Entry 4A3I (X-ray diffraction, 3.80 A resolution); this record covers chains A and B of the 14 polymer chains in the assembly.

Chain A:
Protein: DNA-directed RNA polymerase II subunit RPB1
Organism: Saccharomyces cerevisiae
Notes: EC 2.7.7.6
UniProt: P04050 (RPB1_YEAST); residues 1-1732 here = UniProt positions 1-1732
Sequence (1732 residues; row label = number of the first residue in the row):
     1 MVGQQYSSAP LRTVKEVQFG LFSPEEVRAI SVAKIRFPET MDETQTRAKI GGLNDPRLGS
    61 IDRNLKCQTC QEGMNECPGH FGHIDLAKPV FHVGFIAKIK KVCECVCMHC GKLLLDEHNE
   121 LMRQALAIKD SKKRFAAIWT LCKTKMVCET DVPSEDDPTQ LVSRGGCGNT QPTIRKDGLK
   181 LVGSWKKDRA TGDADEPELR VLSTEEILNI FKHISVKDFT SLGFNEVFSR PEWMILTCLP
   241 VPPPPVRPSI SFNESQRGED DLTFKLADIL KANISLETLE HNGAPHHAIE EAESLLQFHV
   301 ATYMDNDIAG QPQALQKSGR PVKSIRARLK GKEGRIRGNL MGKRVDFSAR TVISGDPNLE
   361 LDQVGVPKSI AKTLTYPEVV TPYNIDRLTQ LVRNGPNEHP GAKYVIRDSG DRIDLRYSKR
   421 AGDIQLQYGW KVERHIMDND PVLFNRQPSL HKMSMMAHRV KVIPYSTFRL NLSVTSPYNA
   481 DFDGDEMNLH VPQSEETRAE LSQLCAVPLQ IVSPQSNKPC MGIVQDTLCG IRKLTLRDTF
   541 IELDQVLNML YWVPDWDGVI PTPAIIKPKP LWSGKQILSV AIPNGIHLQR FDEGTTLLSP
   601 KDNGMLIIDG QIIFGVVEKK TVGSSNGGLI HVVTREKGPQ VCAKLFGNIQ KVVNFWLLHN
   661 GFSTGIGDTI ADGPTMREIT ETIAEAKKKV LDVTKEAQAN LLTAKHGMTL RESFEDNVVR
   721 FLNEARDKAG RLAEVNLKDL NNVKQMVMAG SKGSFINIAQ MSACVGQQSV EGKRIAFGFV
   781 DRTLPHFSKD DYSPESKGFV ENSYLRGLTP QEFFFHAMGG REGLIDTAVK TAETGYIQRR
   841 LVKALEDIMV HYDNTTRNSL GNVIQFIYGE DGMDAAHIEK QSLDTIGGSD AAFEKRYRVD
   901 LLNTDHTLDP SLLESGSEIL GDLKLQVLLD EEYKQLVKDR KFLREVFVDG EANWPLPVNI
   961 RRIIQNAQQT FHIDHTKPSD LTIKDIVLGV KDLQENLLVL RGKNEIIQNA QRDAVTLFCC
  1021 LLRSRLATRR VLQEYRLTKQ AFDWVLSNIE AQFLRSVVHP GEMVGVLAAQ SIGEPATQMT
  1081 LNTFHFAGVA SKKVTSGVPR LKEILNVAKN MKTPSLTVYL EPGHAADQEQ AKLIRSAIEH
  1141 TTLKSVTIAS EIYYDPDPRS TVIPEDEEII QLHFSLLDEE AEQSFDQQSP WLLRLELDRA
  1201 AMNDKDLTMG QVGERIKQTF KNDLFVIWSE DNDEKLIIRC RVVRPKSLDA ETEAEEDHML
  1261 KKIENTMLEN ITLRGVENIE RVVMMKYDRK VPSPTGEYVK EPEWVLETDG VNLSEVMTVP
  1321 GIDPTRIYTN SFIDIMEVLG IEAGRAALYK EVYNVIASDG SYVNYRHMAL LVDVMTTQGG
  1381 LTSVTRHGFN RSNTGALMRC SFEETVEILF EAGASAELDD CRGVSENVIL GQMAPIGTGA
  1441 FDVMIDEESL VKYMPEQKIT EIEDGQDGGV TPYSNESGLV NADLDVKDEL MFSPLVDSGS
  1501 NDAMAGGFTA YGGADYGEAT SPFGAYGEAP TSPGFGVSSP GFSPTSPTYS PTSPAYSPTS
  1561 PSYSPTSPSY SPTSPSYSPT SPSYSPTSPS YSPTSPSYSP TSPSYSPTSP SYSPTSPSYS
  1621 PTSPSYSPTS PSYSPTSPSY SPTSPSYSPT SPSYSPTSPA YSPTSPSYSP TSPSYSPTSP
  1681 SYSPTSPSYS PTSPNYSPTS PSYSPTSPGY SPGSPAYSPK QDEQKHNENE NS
Not modelled in the structure: 1-2, 1081-1091, 1177-1186, 1244-1253, 1456-1732
Metal / ion sites: Zn2+ site 1: Cys67, Cys70, Cys77, His80; Zn2+ site 2: Cys107, Cys110, Cys148, Cys167; Mg2+: Asp481, Asp483, Asp485
Curated features (UniProtKB/Swiss-Prot):
  - region: Pro248 to Asp260 (Lid loop), Asn306 to Lys323 (Rudder loop), Pro810 to Glu822 (Bridging helix)
  - binding site (Zn(2+)): Cys67, Cys70, Cys77, His80, Cys107, Cys110, Cys148, Cys167
  - binding site (Mg(2+)): Asp481, Asp483, Asp485
  - modified residue: Thr1471 (Phosphothreonine)
  - cross-link (Glycyl lysine isopeptide (Lys-Gly)): Lys695 (interchain with G-Cter in ubiquitin), Lys1246 (interchain with G-Cter in ubiquitin), Lys1350 (interchain with G-Cter in ubiquitin)
  - natural variant: Ser1653 to Pro1659 (deletion: In strain: A364A)
  - mutagenesis: Lys1246 (K1246R: Impairs ubiquitination during transcription stress)
Reported in the primary citation:
  - mutagenesis - Q1078N, Q1078S: abolished growth (citing earlier work)

Chain B:
Protein: DNA-directed RNA polymerase II subunit RPB2
Organism: Saccharomyces cerevisiae
Notes: EC 2.7.7.6
UniProt: P08518 (RPB2_YEAST); residues 1-1224 here = UniProt positions 1-1224
Sequence (1224 residues; numbered 1 to 1224; the number before each row is that of its first residue):
     1 MSDLANSEKY YDEDPYGFED ESAPITAEDS WAVISAFFRE KGLVSQQLDS FNQFVDYTLQ
    61 DIICEDSTLI LEQLAQHTTE SDNISRKYEI SFGKIYVTKP MVNESDGVTH ALYPQEARLR
   121 NLTYSSGLFV DVKKRTYEAI DVPGRELKYE LIAEESEDDS ESGKVFIGRL PIMLRSKNCY
   181 LSEATESDLY KLKECPFDMG GYFIINGSEK VLIAQERSAG NIVQVFKKAA PSPISHVAEI
   241 RSALEKGSRF ISTLQVKLYG REGSSARTIK ATLPYIKQDI PIVIIFRALG IIPDGEILEH
   301 ICYDVNDWQM LEMLKPCVED GFVIQDRETA LDFIGRRGTA LGIKKEKRIQ YAKDILQKEF
   361 LPHITQLEGF ESRKAFFLGY MINRLLLCAL DRKDQDDRDH FGKKRLDLAG PLLAQLFKTL
   421 FKKLTKDIFR YMQRTVEEAH DFNMKLAINA KTITSGLKYA LATGNWGEQK KAMSSRAGVS
   481 QVLNRYTYSS TLSHLRRTNT PIGRDGKLAK PRQLHNTHWG LVCPAETPEG QACGLVKNLS
   541 LMSCISVGTD PMPIITFLSE WGMEPLEDYV PHQSPDATRV FVNGVWHGVH RNPARLMETL
   601 RTLRRKGDIN PEVSMIRDIR EKELKIFTDA GRVYRPLFIV EDDESLGHKE LKVRKGHIAK
   661 LMATEYQDIE GGFEDVEEYT WSSLLNEGLV EYIDAEEEES ILIAMQPEDL EPAEANEEND
   721 LDVDPAKRIR VSHHATTFTH CEIHPSMILG VAASIIPFPD HNQSPRNTYQ SAMGKQAMGV
   781 FLTNYNVRMD TMANILYYPQ KPLGTTRAME YLKFRELPAG QNAIVAIACY SGYNQEDSMI
   841 MNQSSIDRGL FRSLFFRSYM DQEKKYGMSI TETFEKPQRT NTLRMKHGTY DKLDDDGLIA
   901 PGVRVSGEDV IIGKTTPISP DEEELGQRTA YHSKRDASTP LRSTENGIVD QVLVTTNQDG
   961 LKFVKVRVRT TKIPQIGDKF ASRHGQKGTI GITYRREDMP FTAEGIVPDL IINPHAIPSR
  1021 MTVAHLIECL LSKVAALSGN EGDASPFTDI TVEGISKLLR EHGYQSRGFE VMYNGHTGKK
  1081 LMAQIFFGPT YYQRLRHMVD DKIHARARGP MQVLTRQPVE GRSRDGGLRF GEMERDCMIA
  1141 HGAASFLKER LMEASDAFRV HICGICGLMT VIAKLNHNQF ECKGCDNKID IYQIHIPYAA
  1201 KLLFQELMAM NITPRLYTDR SRDF
Not modelled in the structure: 1-19, 71-89, 135-163, 438-445, 503-508, 669-677, 716-721, 920-932
Metal / ion sites: Zn2+: Cys1163, Cys1166, Cys1182, Cys1185

How chain A and chain B interact:
Residue-residue contacts (451):
  Gln4(A) with Phe1158(B); Arg1159(B), hydrogen bond (side chain-backbone)
  Gln5(A) with Arg1159(B), hydrogen bond (backbone-side chain)
  Tyr6(A) with Leu1175(B)
  Ser7(A) with Arg1159(B); His1161(B), hydrogen bond; Leu1175(B); Phe1180(B); Gln1193(B)
  Ser8(A) with Asn1178(B), hydrogen bond; Phe1180(B)
  Ala9(A) with His1161(B); Gln1193(B)
  Pro10(A) with Ile1191(B); Tyr1192(B); Gln1193(B), hydrogen bond (backbone-backbone)
  Leu11(A) with Gln1193(B); His1195(B)
  Arg12(A) with Tyr1192(B); Gln1193(B), hydrogen bond (backbone-backbone); Ile1194(B); Thr1218(B), hydrogen bond
  Thr13(A) with Thr1218(B)
  Val14(A) with Ile1194(B), hydrophobic; Leu1216(B), hydrophobic; Tyr1217(B)
  Lys15(A) with Tyr1217(B), hydrogen bond (backbone-backbone); Thr1218(B), hydrogen bond (side chain-backbone); Asp1219(B); Arg1220(B), hydrogen bond (backbone-side chain)
  Glu16(A) with Arg1215(B); Leu1216(B); Tyr1217(B), hydrogen bond (backbone-backbone); Asp1219(B); Arg1220(B); Ser1221(B), hydrogen bond (side chain-backbone); Arg1222(B)
  Val17(A) with Pro1214(B); Arg1215(B); Leu1216(B), hydrophobic
  Gln18(A) with Thr1213(B); Arg1215(B), hydrogen bond (backbone-backbone); Tyr1217(B)
  Phe19(A) with Thr1213(B); Pro1214(B), hydrophobic
  Gly20(A) with Ile1212(B); Thr1213(B), hydrogen bond (backbone-backbone)
  Leu21(A) with Asn1211(B); Thr1213(B), hydrogen bond (backbone-side chain)
  Phe22(A) with Met1208(B), hydrophobic; Asn1211(B), hydrogen bond (backbone-backbone); Thr1213(B)
  Glu26(A) with Cys1166(B); Leu1168(B); Arg1215(B), salt bridge
  Ala29(A) with Gly1184(B)
  Ile30(A) with Thr1170(B); Lys1183(B), hydrogen bond (backbone-side chain)
  Val32(A) with Lys1183(B)
  Thr69(A) with Lys1174(B)
  Cys70(A) with Ile1172(B); Lys1174(B)
  Glu72(A) with Ala1173(B); Lys1174(B); Leu1175(B), hydrogen bond (side chain-backbone)
  Met74(A) with Arg1116(B), hydrogen bond (backbone-side chain)
  Asn75(A) with Arg1116(B), hydrogen bond
  Glu76(A) with Phe1158(B); Arg1159(B), salt bridge; Leu1175(B)
  Pro78(A) with Val1160(B), hydrophobic; Lys1201(B); Gln1205(B)
  Gly79(A) with Lys1201(B); Gln1205(B)
  Phe81(A) with Gln1205(B); Met1208(B), hydrophobic; Ala1209(B)
  His92(A) with Met1210(B), hydrogen bond (side chain-backbone); Asn1211(B)
  Phe95(A) with Ile1212(B), hydrophobic
  Phe228(A) with Arg1215(B)
  Trp233(A) with Asn1211(B), hydrogen bond (backbone-side chain)
  Leu236(A) with Asn1211(B)
  Pro240(A) with Met1208(B); Asn1211(B)
  Pro242(A) with Ala1209(B), hydrophobic
  Pro245(A) with Leu1114(B); Tyr1198(B); Lys1201(B)
  Val246(A) with Leu1114(B); Gln1205(B); Glu1206(B)
  Pro248(A) with Leu1114(B)
  Asn253(A) with Arg884(B); Arg935(B)
  Glu254(A) with Arg935(B)
  Ser255(A) with Ile918(B); Arg935(B)
  Tyr303(A) with Ala1209(B)
  Met304(A) with Met1210(B), hydrophobic
  Lys317(A) with Lys471(B)
  Ser318(A) with Lys470(B); Lys471(B)
  Gly319(A) with Lys471(B)
  Ile325(A) with Glu1206(B); Ala1209(B), hydrophobic; Met1210(B), hydrophobic
  Arg328(A) with Glu1206(B), salt bridge
  Leu329(A) with Leu1203(B), hydrophobic; Glu1206(B); Met1210(B), hydrophobic
  Arg335(A) with Leu1114(B); Ala1199(B); Leu1202(B); Leu1203(B); Glu1206(B), salt bridge
  Ile336(A) with Leu1203(B), hydrophobic
  Arg337(A) with Glu1132(B), salt bridge
  Gly338(A) with Arg1129(B), hydrogen bond (backbone-side chain)
  Asn339(A) with Thr1115(B); Gln1117(B), hydrogen bond (backbone-side chain); Asp1156(B); Ala1199(B)
  Leu340(A) with Leu1151(B); Pro1197(B), hydrophobic; Ala1199(B), hydrophobic; Ala1200(B); Leu1203(B), hydrophobic
  Met341(A) with Glu1132(B); Arg1135(B)
  Gly342(A) with Arg1129(B); Phe1130(B); Gly1131(B); Glu1132(B)
  Lys343(A) with Gln1117(B); Leu1128(B); Arg1129(B); Phe1130(B), hydrogen bond (backbone-backbone); Leu1151(B), hydrogen bond (side chain-backbone); Ser1155(B); Asp1156(B), salt bridge; Pro1197(B)
  Arg344(A) with Gln1117(B), hydrogen bond (backbone-side chain); Pro1118(B); Val1119(B); Glu1120(B); Gly1127(B), hydrogen bond (side chain-backbone); Leu1128(B); Ser1155(B), hydrogen bond (backbone-side chain)
  Val345(A) with Pro1118(B); Gly1127(B); Leu1128(B), hydrogen bond (backbone-backbone); Phe1130(B), hydrophobic; Arg1150(B); Ala1154(B)
  Asp346(A) with Arg1106(B), salt bridge; Arg1108(B); Met1111(B); Arg1150(B), hydrogen bond (backbone-side chain); Ala1154(B), hydrogen bond (backbone-backbone); Ser1155(B)
  Phe347(A) with Arg1106(B), hydrogen bond (backbone-backbone); Ala1107(B); Arg1108(B); Arg1150(B), hydrogen bond (backbone-side chain)
  Ser348(A) with Ala1105(B); Arg1106(B), hydrogen bond (backbone-backbone); Leu1128(B), hydrogen bond (side chain-backbone)
  Ala349(A) with His1104(B); Ala1105(B), hydrophobic; Leu1128(B)
  Arg350(A) with Ile1103(B); His1104(B), hydrogen bond (backbone-backbone); Leu1128(B)
  Thr351(A) with Val1099(B); Ile1103(B)
  Val352(A) with Val1099(B), hydrophobic
  Ser354(A) with Ile990(B)
  Asp356(A) with Tyr833(B), hydrogen bond
  Pro357(A) with Ser831(B); Gly832(B); Tyr833(B)
  Asn358(A) with Tyr833(B), hydrogen bond
  Ser369(A) with Ile1103(B)
  Ile370(A) with Ile1103(B), hydrophobic; Ala1105(B), hydrophobic
  Thr373(A) with Ala1105(B); Arg1106(B); Ala1107(B)
  Leu374(A) with Arg1106(B)
  Lys403(A) with Ala1107(B)
  Tyr404(A) with Arg1108(B)
  Arg412(A) with Arg1108(B)
  Glu433(A) with Arg1108(B), salt bridge
  Leu443(A) with Met1138(B), hydrophobic; Phe1146(B), hydrophobic
  Asn445(A) with Glu1134(B)
  Gln447(A) with Arg1129(B); Glu1134(B)
  Pro448(A) with Met1133(B); Glu1134(B)
  Ser449(A) with Met1133(B); Glu1134(B), hydrogen bond; Cys1137(B)
  His451(A) with Cys1137(B), hydrogen bond (backbone-side chain)
  Lys452(A) with His1141(B), hydrogen bond (backbone-side chain)
  Met455(A) with Phe1130(B), hydrophobic; Glu1134(B); His1141(B), hydrogen bond (backbone-side chain)
  Tyr465(A) with Ile976(B), hydrophobic
  Ser466(A) with Gln975(B); Val1099(B); Asp1100(B), hydrogen bond; Ile1103(B)
  Thr467(A) with Ile976(B); Gly977(B); Val1099(B)
  Arg469(A) with Tyr833(B); Gly991(B), hydrogen bond (side chain-backbone)
  Leu472(A) with Gln835(B)
  Thr475(A) with Glu836(B)
  Ala480(A) with Glu836(B)
  Asp481(A) with Glu836(B)
  Phe482(A) with Gln835(B); Glu836(B), hydrogen bond (backbone-backbone); Asp837(B); Ser838(B); Thr989(B), hydrogen bond (backbone-side chain)
  Asp483(A) with Asp837(B); Lys979(B)
  Gly484(A) with Thr989(B)
  Glu486(A) with Lys1102(B), salt bridge
  Asn488(A) with Leu1128(B)
  His490(A) with Phe1130(B); Arg1150(B), hydrogen bond
  Val491(A) with Arg1150(B), hydrogen bond (backbone-side chain)
  Pro492(A) with Glu1149(B)
  Gln493(A) with Glu1149(B), hydrogen bond (backbone-side chain); Arg1150(B)
  Ser494(A) with Glu1149(B), hydrogen bond (backbone-side chain)
  Glu496(A) with Ser1145(B)
  Thr497(A) with Phe1146(B); Glu1149(B), hydrogen bond
  Glu500(A) with Ala1143(B); Ala1144(B), hydrogen bond (side chain-backbone); Ser1145(B), hydrogen bond (side chain-backbone); Phe1146(B), hydrogen bond (side chain-backbone)
  Cys505(A) with Met1138(B), hydrophobic; His1141(B)
  Gln510(A) with His1141(B)
  Val524(A) with Gln835(B)
  Gln525(A) with Gln835(B); Glu836(B), hydrogen bond (side chain-backbone); His1015(B)
  Asp526(A) with Cys829(B), hydrogen bond; Gly832(B); Gln835(B), hydrogen bond (backbone-side chain); Asn1013(B), hydrogen bond; His1015(B), salt bridge
  Thr527(A) with Gln835(B)
  Cys529(A) with His1015(B)
  Leu658(A) with Tyr830(B); Ser831(B); Asn1074(B); His1076(B); Leu1081(B)
  His659(A) with Asn1074(B); Thr1077(B); Leu1081(B)
  Asn660(A) with Leu1081(B); Met1082(B), hydrogen bond (backbone-backbone); Ala1083(B), hydrogen bond (backbone-backbone)
  Gly661(A) with Leu1081(B); Ala1083(B)
  Phe662(A) with Ala828(B); Cys829(B), hydrogen bond (backbone-backbone); Pro1014(B)
  Ser663(A) with Ile827(B), hydrogen bond (side chain-backbone); Pro1014(B); Gln1084(B); Ile1085(B); Phe1086(B), hydrogen bond (side chain-backbone)
  Thr664(A) with Ile827(B); Pro1014(B); Phe1086(B)
  Gly665(A) with Phe1069(B); Phe1086(B)
  Ile666(A) with Val1023(B), hydrophobic; Leu1026(B), hydrophobic; Ile1027(B), hydrophobic; Leu1030(B), hydrophobic; Arg1067(B); Phe1086(B), hydrophobic
  Gly667(A) with Arg1067(B)
  Asp668(A) with Phe1069(B)
  Ile670(A) with Val1052(B), hydrophobic; Arg1067(B)
  Thr680(A) with Ile729(B)
  Ile683(A) with Ile729(B), hydrophobic
  Met746(A) with His1015(B); Pro1018(B), hydrophobic
  Ser751(A) with His1015(B), hydrogen bond
  Lys752(A) with His1015(B); Ser1019(B); Arg1020(B)
  Asn757(A) with Pro1018(B), hydrogen bond (side chain-backbone); Ser1019(B), hydrogen bond (side chain-backbone); Met1021(B)
  Gln760(A) with Met1021(B)
  Met761(A) with Val1023(B), hydrophobic
  Val770(A) with Gln513(B)
  Glu771(A) with Lys510(B), salt bridge; Gln513(B), hydrogen bond
  Ala776(A) with Asn516(B), hydrogen bond (backbone-side chain)
  Gly778(A) with His400(B); His515(B); Asn516(B)
  Phe779(A) with Asn516(B); Thr517(B); Glu698(B); Glu699(B)
  Val780(A) with Glu699(B), hydrogen bond (backbone-side chain)
  Asp781(A) with Arg620(B), salt bridge
  Arg782(A) with Glu698(B), hydrogen bond (side chain-backbone); Glu699(B), hydrogen bond (side chain-backbone); Ile701(B), hydrogen bond (side chain-backbone); Leu702(B)
  Thr783(A) with Asn516(B), hydrogen bond (backbone-side chain)
  Leu784(A) with Trp519(B), hydrophobic
  Pro785(A) with Glu698(B); Ile701(B); Leu702(B); Ile703(B), hydrogen bond (backbone-backbone)
  His786(A) with Trp519(B); Ile703(B); Met705(B); Glu742(B), salt bridge
  Phe787(A) with Leu702(B)
  Lys789(A) with Arg620(B)
  Glu795(A) with Val731(B)
  Glu801(A) with Ile729(B)
  Asn802(A) with Arg728(B); Ile729(B), hydrogen bond (side chain-backbone)
  Tyr804(A) with His761(B), hydrogen bond (backbone-side chain); Asn762(B); Gln763(B); Met1021(B), hydrophobic; Val1023(B), hydrophobic
  Leu805(A) with His761(B), hydrogen bond (backbone-side chain); Val1052(B)
  Arg806(A) with Pro725(B), hydrogen bond (side chain-backbone); Lys727(B), hydrogen bond (side chain-backbone); Arg728(B); Ile729(B); His761(B)
  Gly807(A) with Arg728(B); Asp760(B); His761(B)
  Leu808(A) with Arg728(B); Asp760(B), hydrogen bond (backbone-backbone); Phe1047(B)
  Thr809(A) with Ile729(B); Arg730(B)
  Pro810(A) with Trp519(B); Met705(B), hydrophobic; Arg730(B); Pro745(B), hydrophobic; Phe1047(B), hydrophobic
  Gln811(A) with Met705(B); Val731(B)
  Phe813(A) with Pro524(B), hydrophobic; Leu749(B), hydrophobic; Pro759(B); Asn767(B); Phe1047(B), hydrophobic
  Phe814(A) with Leu514(B), hydrophobic; His515(B); Trp519(B), hydrophobic
  His816(A) with Gln763(B); Ser764(B), hydrogen bond (side chain-backbone)
  Ala817(A) with Leu514(B), hydrophobic; Pro524(B), hydrophobic; Ser764(B)
  Met818(A) with Leu514(B); Asn516(B)
  Gly820(A) with Ser764(B)
  Arg821(A) with Arg512(B), hydrogen bond (side chain-backbone); Leu514(B); Cys523(B); Pro524(B), hydrogen bond (side chain-backbone); Thr527(B)
  Glu822(A) with Gln513(B), hydrogen bond
  Leu824(A) with Cys533(B), hydrophobic; Pro765(B), hydrophobic; Thr768(B)
  Ile825(A) with Arg512(B); Gln513(B); Cys533(B)
  Ala828(A) with Gly530(B)
  Gln838(A) with Met1133(B)
  Arg839(A) with Glu1132(B), salt bridge
  Val842(A) with Asp1136(B)
  Lys843(A) with Arg1135(B)
  Glu846(A) with Arg1135(B), salt bridge
  Glu1062(A) with Ala1140(B)
  Met1063(A) with Ile1139(B); Ala1140(B)
  Val1066(A) with Asp1136(B); Ile1139(B), hydrophobic; Ala1140(B), hydrophobic
  Leu1067(A) with Ala1140(B)
  Gln1070(A) with Ala1140(B)
  Lys1144(A) with Glu262(B), salt bridge
  Asn1265(A) with Gly263(B)
  Glu1269(A) with Glu262(B); Gly263(B)
  Ser1401(A) with Glu1132(B)
  Leu1409(A) with Leu1207(B), hydrophobic
  Phe1410(A) with Met1210(B), hydrophobic; Ile1212(B), hydrophobic
  Leu1418(A) with Arg1222(B), hydrogen bond (backbone-side chain)
  Asp1420(A) with Arg1220(B), hydrogen bond (backbone-side chain); Arg1222(B), salt bridge
  Arg1422(A) with Asp1223(B), hydrogen bond (side chain-backbone); Phe1224(B), hydrogen bond (side chain-backbone)
  Val1424(A) with Ile1139(B), hydrophobic
  Ser1425(A) with Arg1135(B), hydrogen bond
  Val1428(A) with Arg1135(B); Leu1147(B), hydrophobic; Leu1151(B)
  Ile1429(A) with Pro1197(B); Ala1200(B)
  Leu1430(A) with His1195(B); Ile1196(B); Pro1197(B)
  Gly1431(A) with Lys1148(B); Met1152(B); Pro1197(B)
  Met1433(A) with Ala1144(B); Ser1145(B); Lys1148(B)
  Ala1434(A) with Ala1144(B)
  Ile1436(A) with Ile1139(B), hydrophobic; Gly1142(B); Ala1144(B)
  Gly1437(A) with Gly1142(B)
  Thr1438(A) with Gly1142(B), hydrogen bond (backbone-backbone); Ala1144(B); Ser1145(B)
  Gly1439(A) with Ala1144(B)
Other interface residues (no listed pair), chain A (234 interface residues in all): Val27, Gln71, Cys77, His80, Cys238, Ile250, Arg326, Ile353, Gly355, Pro367, Thr375, Leu450, Leu501, Leu504, Leu657, Thr669, Asn742, Val743, Gly753, Ile775, Phe777, Ser788, Asp790, Glu812, Leu1397, Val1406, Gly1413, Gln1432
Other interface residues (no listed pair), chain B (206 interface residues in all): Ser264, Ser265, Asp397, His518, Ala525, Gly534, Arg635, Ala695, Ser700, Ala726, Ile748, Asn834, Lys987, Gly988, Ile992, Ile1017, Glu1053, Gly1109, Val1113, Gly1121, Glu1153, Val1171, Asn1176, Phe1204

In short:
Chain A and chain B form an interface of 234 and 206 residues respectively; the contacts include 91 hydrogen
bonds and 17 salt bridges. Polar pairs include Glu26(A)-Arg1215(B), Glu76(A)-Arg1159(B) and
Arg328(A)-Glu1206(B). The paper reports that Q1078N and Q1078S of chain A abolish growth.
Chain A is DNA-directed RNA polymerase II subunit RPB1 and chain B is DNA-directed RNA polymerase II subunit
RPB2, both from Saccharomyces cerevisiae; the structure, RNA Polymerase II binary complex with DNA, was
determined by X-ray diffraction, deposited together with 4A3B, 4A3C, 4A3D, 4A3E, 4A3F, 4A3G and 4 further
entries.
